Entry 6PZN (X-ray diffraction, 2.00 A resolution); this record covers chains B and D of the 4 polymer chains in the assembly.

[Chain B (and D)]
Name: 3-ketoacyl-ACP reductase
Source organism: Acinetobacter baumannii
Notes: EC 1.-.-.-; chain D of this document is another copy of the same molecule, construct and numbering; everything in this record applies to it too
Reference sequence: A0A1S2FVD8 (A0A1S2FVD8_ACIBA); numbering as in UniProt (aligned over 1-245)
Sequence (269 residues; each row starts with the number of its first residue; numbers below 1 keep their minus sign (Met-23 is residue -23)):
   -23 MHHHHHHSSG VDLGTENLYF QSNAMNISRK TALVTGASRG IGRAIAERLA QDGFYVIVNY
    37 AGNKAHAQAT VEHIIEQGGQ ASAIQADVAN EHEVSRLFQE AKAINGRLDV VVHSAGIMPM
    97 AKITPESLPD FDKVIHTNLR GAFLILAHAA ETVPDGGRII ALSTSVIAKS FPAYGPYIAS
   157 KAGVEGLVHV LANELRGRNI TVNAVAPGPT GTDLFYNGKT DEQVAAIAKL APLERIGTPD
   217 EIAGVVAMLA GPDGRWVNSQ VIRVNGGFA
Disordered / not traced: -23 to 3, 245 (chain D: -23 to 2, 245)
Construct notes: expression tag (-23 to 0); conflict Pro228 (Ser in A0A1S2FVD8)

[Chain B / chain D interface]
Pairs across the interface - 66 pairs, chain B then chain D:
  Arg24(B) - Asp229(D)  salt bridge
  Ala168(B) - Pro208(D)
  Asn169(B) - Pro208(D)
  Arg172(B) - Lys205(D)  hydrogen bond (side chain-backbone)
  Arg172(B) - Leu206(D)  hydrogen bond (side chain-backbone)
  Arg172(B) - Ala207(D)  hydrogen bond (side chain-backbone)
  Arg172(B) - Pro208(D)
  Arg172(B) - Glu210(D)  salt bridge
  Gly173(B) - Pro208(D)  hydrogen bond (backbone-backbone)
  Asn175(B) - Leu209(D)
  Asn175(B) - Arg211(D)  hydrogen bond
  Ile176(B) - Leu209(D)
  Lys205(B) - Arg172(D)  hydrogen bond (backbone-side chain)
  Leu206(B) - Arg172(D)  hydrogen bond (backbone-side chain)
  Ala207(B) - Arg172(D)  hydrogen bond (backbone-side chain)
  Ala207(B) - Trp232(D)  hydrophobic
  Pro208(B) - Ala168(D)
  Pro208(B) - Asn169(D)
  Pro208(B) - Arg172(D)
  Pro208(B) - Gly173(D)  hydrogen bond (backbone-backbone)
  Leu209(B) - Asn175(D)
  Leu209(B) - Ile176(D)
  Leu209(B) - Arg231(D)
  Leu209(B) - Trp232(D)  hydrophobic
  Leu209(B) - Asn234(D)
  Glu210(B) - Arg172(D)  salt bridge
  Glu210(B) - Gly173(D)
  Arg211(B) - Asn175(D)  hydrogen bond
  Arg211(B) - Arg231(D)
  Arg211(B) - Trp232(D)
  Gly213(B) - Trp232(D)
  Glu217(B) - Arg231(D)  salt bridge
  Glu217(B) - Trp232(D)
  Gly220(B) - Asp229(D)
  Val221(B) - Asp229(D)
  Val221(B) - Val233(D)  hydrophobic
  Met224(B) - Met224(D)  hydrophobic
  Asp229(B) - Arg24(D)  salt bridge
  Asp229(B) - Gly220(D)
  Asp229(B) - Val221(D)
  Arg231(B) - Leu209(D)
  Arg231(B) - Arg211(D)  hydrogen bond (backbone-side chain)
  Arg231(B) - Glu217(D)  salt bridge
  Trp232(B) - Ala207(D)  hydrophobic
  Trp232(B) - Leu209(D)  hydrophobic
  Trp232(B) - Arg211(D)
  Trp232(B) - Gly213(D)
  Trp232(B) - Glu217(D)
  Trp232(B) - Val240(D)
  Trp232(B) - Asn241(D)  hydrogen bond (backbone-backbone)
  Trp232(B) - Gly242(D)  hydrogen bond (backbone-backbone)
  Val233(B) - Val221(D)  hydrophobic
  Asn234(B) - Leu209(D)
  Asn234(B) - Gly242(D)  hydrogen bond (side chain-backbone)
  Asn234(B) - Gly243(D)
  Gln236(B) - Arg239(D)
  Gln236(B) - Asn241(D)
  Ile238(B) - Ile238(D)  hydrophobic
  Arg239(B) - Gln236(D)
  Val240(B) - Trp232(D)
  Asn241(B) - Trp232(D)  hydrogen bond (backbone-backbone)
  Asn241(B) - Asn234(D)
  Asn241(B) - Gln236(D)
  Gly242(B) - Trp232(D)  hydrogen bond (backbone-backbone)
  Gly242(B) - Asn234(D)  hydrogen bond (backbone-side chain)
  Gly243(B) - Asn234(D)
Also at the interface, not in a pair above, chain B (35 interface residues in all): Thr177, Ile212, Ile218, Ser235
Also at the interface, not in a pair above, chain D (35 interface residues in all): Thr177, Ile212, Ile218, Ser235

[Summary]
Chain B and chain D each contribute 35 residues to their interface, with 17 hydrogen bonds and 6 salt bridges.
Polar pairs include Arg24(B)-Asp229(D), Arg172(B)-Glu210(D) and Glu217(B)-Arg231(D).
Both chains are 3-ketoacyl-ACP reductase (Acinetobacter baumannii). Entry 6PZN (Putative SDR from
Acinetobacter baumannii Crystal Form 2) was determined by X-ray diffraction together with 6PZM from the same
study.
